2JA6 - chains B and J of the 15 polymer chains in the assembly; structure by X-ray diffraction, 4.00 A resolution.

== Chain B ==
Protein: DNA-directed RNA polymerase II 140 kDa polypeptide
From: Saccharomyces cerevisiae
Notes: EC 2.7.7.6
UniProt: P08518 (RPB2_YEAST); residue numbers follow UniProt; this construct covers 1-1224
Chain sequence (1224 residues; row label = number of the first residue in the row):
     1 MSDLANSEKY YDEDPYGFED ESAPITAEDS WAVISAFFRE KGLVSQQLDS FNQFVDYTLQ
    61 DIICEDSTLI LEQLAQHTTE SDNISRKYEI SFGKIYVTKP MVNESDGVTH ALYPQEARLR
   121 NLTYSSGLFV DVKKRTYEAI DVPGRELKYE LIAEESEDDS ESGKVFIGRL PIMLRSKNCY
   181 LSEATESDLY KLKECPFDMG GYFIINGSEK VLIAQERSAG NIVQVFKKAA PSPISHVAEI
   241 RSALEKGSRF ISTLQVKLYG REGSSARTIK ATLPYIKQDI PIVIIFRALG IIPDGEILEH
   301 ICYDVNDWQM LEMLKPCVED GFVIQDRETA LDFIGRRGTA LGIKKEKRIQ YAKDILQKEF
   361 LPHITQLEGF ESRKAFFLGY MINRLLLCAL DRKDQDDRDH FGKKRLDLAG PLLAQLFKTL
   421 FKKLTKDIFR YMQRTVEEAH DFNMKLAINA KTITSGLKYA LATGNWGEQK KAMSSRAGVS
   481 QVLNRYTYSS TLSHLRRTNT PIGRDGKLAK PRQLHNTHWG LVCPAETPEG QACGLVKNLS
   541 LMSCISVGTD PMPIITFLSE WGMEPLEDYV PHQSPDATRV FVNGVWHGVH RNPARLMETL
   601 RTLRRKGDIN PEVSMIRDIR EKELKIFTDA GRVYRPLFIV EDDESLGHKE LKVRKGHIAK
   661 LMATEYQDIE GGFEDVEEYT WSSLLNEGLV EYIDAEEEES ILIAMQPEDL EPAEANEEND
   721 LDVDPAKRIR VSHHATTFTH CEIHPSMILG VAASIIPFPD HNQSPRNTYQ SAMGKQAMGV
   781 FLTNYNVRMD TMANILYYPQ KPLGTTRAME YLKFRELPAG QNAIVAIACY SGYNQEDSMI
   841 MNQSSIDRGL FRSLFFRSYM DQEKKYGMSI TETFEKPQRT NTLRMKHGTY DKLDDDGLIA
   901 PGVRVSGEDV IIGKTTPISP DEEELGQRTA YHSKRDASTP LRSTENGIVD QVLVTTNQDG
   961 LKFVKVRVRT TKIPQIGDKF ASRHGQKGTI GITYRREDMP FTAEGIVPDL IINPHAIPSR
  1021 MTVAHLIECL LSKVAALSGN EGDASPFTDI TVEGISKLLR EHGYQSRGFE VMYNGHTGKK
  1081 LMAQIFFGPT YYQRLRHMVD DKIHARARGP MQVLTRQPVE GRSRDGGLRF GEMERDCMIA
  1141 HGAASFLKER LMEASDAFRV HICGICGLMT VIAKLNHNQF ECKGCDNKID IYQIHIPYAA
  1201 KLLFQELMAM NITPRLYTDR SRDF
Unresolved in the structure: 1-17, 71-89, 134-163, 438-445, 503-509, 669-677, 716-721, 920-932
Metal / ion sites: Zn2+: Cys1163, Cys1166, Cys1182, Cys1185

== Chain J ==
Protein: DNA-directed RNA polymerases I/II/III subunit 10
From: Saccharomyces cerevisiae
Notes: EC 2.7.7.6
UniProt: P22139 (RPB10_YEAST); residues 1-70 here = UniProt positions 1-70
Chain sequence (70 residues; numbered 1 to 70; the number before each row is that of its first residue):
     1 MIVPVRCFSC GKVVGDKWES YLNLLQEDEL DEGTALSRLG LKRYCCRRMI LTHVDLIEKF
    61 LRYNPLEKRD
Unresolved in the structure: 66-70
Metal / ion sites: Zn2+: Cys45, Cys46
Swiss-Prot annotation at these positions:
  - binding site (Zn(2+)): Cys7, Cys10, Cys45, Cys46
  - cross-link: Lys59 (Glycyl lysine isopeptide (Lys-Gly) (interchain with G-Cter in ubiquitin))

== Interface between chain B and chain J ==
Pairs across the interface - 60 pairs, chain B then chain J:
  Glu186(B) with Arg62(J), salt bridge
  Ser187(B) with Arg62(J)
  Tyr190(B) with Lys59(J); Arg62(J); Tyr63(J)
  Lys193(B) with Tyr63(J)
  Cys195(B) with Tyr63(J)
  Phe197(B) with Lys59(J)
  Val780(B) with Leu56(J), hydrophobic
  Thr783(B) with Phe60(J); Tyr63(J), hydrogen bond
  Asn784(B) with Tyr63(J), hydrogen bond (backbone-side chain)
  Tyr785(B) with Met1(J); Phe60(J), hydrophobic
  Tyr797(B) with Met1(J)
  Tyr798(B) with Pro4(J), hydrophobic; Phe8(J), hydrophobic
  Pro799(B) with Met1(J)
  Gln800(B) with Arg48(J); Met49(J); Thr52(J)
  Lys801(B) with Leu51(J); Thr52(J)
  Arg815(B) with Val54(J)
  Glu816(B) with Leu56(J); Lys59(J)
  Gln821(B) with Phe8(J)
  Asn822(B) with Arg48(J), hydrogen bond (backbone-side chain); Thr52(J)
  Ala823(B) with Arg48(J)
  Ile824(B) with Ser9(J); Arg48(J)
  Ser845(B) with Phe8(J)
  Arg848(B) with Cys7(J); Phe8(J), hydrogen bond (side chain-backbone); Ser9(J), hydrogen bond (side chain-backbone); Cys10(J); Gly11(J)
  Gly849(B) with Phe8(J)
  Leu850(B) with Phe8(J)
  Arg996(B) with Ser9(J); Cys10(J)
  Glu1004(B) with Arg43(J)
  Ile1006(B) with Tyr44(J); Cys45(J), hydrophobic
  Val1007(B) with Ser9(J)
  Asp1009(B) with Phe8(J); Ser9(J), hydrogen bond (side chain-backbone); Arg48(J), salt bridge
  Lys1033(B) with Tyr44(J)
  Ala1035(B) with Leu51(J)
  Ala1036(B) with Tyr44(J), hydrophobic; Arg47(J)
  Leu1037(B) with Arg47(J), hydrogen bond (backbone-side chain)
  Ser1038(B) with Gly33(J)
  Gly1039(B) with Glu32(J); Gly33(J); Leu51(J)
  Glu1070(B) with Tyr44(J), hydrogen bond
  Pro1089(B) with Tyr44(J)
Also at the interface, not in a pair above, chain B (48 interface residues in all): Glu194, Pro196, Ile795, Leu796, Leu803, Leu817, Asn842, Tyr1064, Phe1087, Gly1088
Also at the interface, not in a pair above, chain J (24 interface residues in all): His53

== In short ==
The interface between chain B and chain J involves 48 residues on one side and 24 on the other; the contacts
include 8 hydrogen bonds and 2 salt bridges. Polar pairs include Glu186(B)-Arg62(J), Asp1009(B)-Arg48(J) and
Thr783(B)-Tyr63(J).
Here chain B is DNA-directed RNA polymerase II 140 kDa polypeptide and chain J is DNA-directed RNA polymerases
I/II/III subunit 10, both from Saccharomyces cerevisiae. Entry 2JA6 (CPD lesion containing RNA Polymerase II
elongation complex B) was determined by X-ray diffraction together with 2JA5, 2JA7 and 2JA8 from the same
study.
